PDB entry 4Y8I | X-ray diffraction, 2.60 A resolution | chains V and W of the 34 polymer chains in the assembly

# Chain V
Name: Proteasome subunit beta type-2
Source organism: Saccharomyces cerevisiae (strain ATCC 204508 / S288c)
Notes: EC 3.4.25.1
UniProt: P25043 (PSB2_YEAST); residues 1-232 here correspond to UniProt positions 30-261 (UniProt number = residue number + 29)
Amino-acid sequence (232 residues; row label = number of the first residue in the row):
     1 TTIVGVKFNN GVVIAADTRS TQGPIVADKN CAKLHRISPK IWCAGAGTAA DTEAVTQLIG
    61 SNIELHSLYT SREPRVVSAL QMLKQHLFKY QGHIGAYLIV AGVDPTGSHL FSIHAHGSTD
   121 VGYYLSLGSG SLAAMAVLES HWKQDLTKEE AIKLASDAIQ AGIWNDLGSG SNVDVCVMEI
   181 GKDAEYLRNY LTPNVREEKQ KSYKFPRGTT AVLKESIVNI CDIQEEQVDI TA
Disordered / not traced: 223-232
Bound ions: Mg2+: I163, D166, S169 (shared with 1 residue of chain L)
UniProt features mapped onto this chain:
  - active site: T1 (Nucleophile)

# Chain W
Name: Proteasome subunit beta type-3
Source organism: Saccharomyces cerevisiae (strain ATCC 204508 / S288c)
Notes: EC 3.4.25.1
UniProt: P25451 (PSB3_YEAST); residues 0-204 here correspond to UniProt positions 1-205 (UniProt number = residue number + 1)
Amino-acid sequence (205 residues; row label = number of the first residue in the row; numbering starts at 0):
     0 MSDPSSINGG IVVAMTGKDC VAIACDLRLG SQSLGVSNKF EKIFHYGHVF LGITGLATDV
    60 TTLNEMFRYK TNLYKLKEER AIEPETFTQL VSSSLYERRF GPYFVGPVVA GINSKSGKPF
   120 IAGFDLIGCI DEAKDFIVSG TASDQLFGMC ESLYEPNLEP EDLFETISQA LLNAADRDAL
   180 SGWGAVVYII KKDEVVKRYL KMRQD
Disordered / not traced: 0
Bound ions: Mg2+: D204 (shared with 3 residues of chain K)
UniProt features mapped onto this chain:
  - modified residue: S30 (Phosphoserine)
  - cross-link: K69 (Glycyl lysine isopeptide (Lys-Gly) (interchain with G-Cter in ubiquitin))

# Interface between chain V and chain W
Pairs across the interface - 55 pairs, chain V then chain W:
  I25(V) - D143(W)
  I25(V) - F146(W)  hydrophobic
  V26(V) - F146(W)
  A27(V) - D130(W)
  D28(V) - D130(W)
  D28(V) - E131(W)
  K29(V) - E150(W)  salt bridge
  A49(V) - C128(W)  hydrophobic
  A50(V) - Y95(W)
  A50(V) - I126(W)  hydrophobic
  A50(V) - C128(W)
  D51(V) - Y95(W)  hydrogen bond
  D51(V) - R98(W)  salt bridge
  A54(V) - Y95(W)
  Y90(V) - F99(W)  hydrophobic
  H93(V) - R98(W)  hydrogen bond (backbone-side chain)
  H93(V) - F99(W)
  R196(V) - E150(W)  salt bridge
  K199(V) - E150(W)
  K199(V) - S151(W)
  K199(V) - Y153(W)  hydrogen bond (side chain-backbone)
  S202(V) - E154(W)  hydrogen bond
  Y203(V) - S151(W)
  Y203(V) - L152(W)  hydrophobic
  Y203(V) - E154(W)
  K204(V) - E154(W)
  K204(V) - D161(W)
  F205(V) - Q168(W)
  R207(V) - E160(W)
  R207(V) - D161(W)  salt bridge
  G208(V) - E164(W)  hydrogen bond (backbone-side chain)
  T209(V) - E164(W)
  T210(V) - E164(W)  hydrogen bond
  T210(V) - S167(W)
  T210(V) - Q168(W)  hydrogen bond
  T210(V) - L199(W)
  A211(V) - L199(W)
  A211(V) - K200(W)  hydrogen bond (backbone-backbone)
  V212(V) - F163(W)  hydrophobic
  V212(V) - Y198(W)
  L213(V) - Y198(W)  hydrogen bond (backbone-backbone)
  L213(V) - L199(W)
  L213(V) - K200(W)
  K214(V) - K196(W)
  K214(V) - R197(W)
  K214(V) - Y198(W)  hydrogen bond (backbone-backbone)
  E215(V) - K196(W)
  E215(V) - R197(W)  salt bridge
  S216(V) - V195(W)
  S216(V) - K196(W)  hydrogen bond (backbone-backbone)
  I217(V) - V194(W)
  V218(V) - V194(W)  hydrogen bond (backbone-backbone)
  V218(V) - K196(W)
  I220(V) - V194(W)  hydrophobic
  D222(V) - K74(W)  salt bridge
Other interface residues (no listed pair), chain V (36 interface residues in all): Q22, T48, I94, P206, N219
Other interface residues (no listed pair), chain W (39 interface residues in all): H44, G46, F49, D124, G127, E158, T165, L171, Y187, D192, E193

# In short
Chain V and chain W form an interface of 36 and 39 residues respectively, with 12 hydrogen bonds and 6 salt
bridges. Polar contacts include K29(V)-E150(W), D51(V)-R98(W) and R196(V)-E150(W). From UniProt: active-site
residue T1(V) on chain V.
Chain V is Proteasome subunit beta type-2 and chain W is Proteasome subunit beta type-3, both from
Saccharomyces cerevisiae (strain ATCC 204508 / S288c); the structure, Yeast 20S proteasome in complex with
Ac-PLL-ep, was determined by X-ray diffraction (same publication as 4Y69, 4Y6A, 4Y6V, 4Y6Z, 4Y70, 4Y74 and 34
further entries).
